Entry 5VX5 (X-ray diffraction, 1.28 A resolution); this record covers chain A.

Chain A:
Molecule: Outer capsid protein VP4
Organism: Rotavirus A
Reference sequence: Q2VE61 (Q2VE61_9REOV); residues 64-223 here correspond to UniProt positions 54-213 (UniProt number = residue number - 10)
Chain sequence (162 residues; each row starts with the number of its first residue):
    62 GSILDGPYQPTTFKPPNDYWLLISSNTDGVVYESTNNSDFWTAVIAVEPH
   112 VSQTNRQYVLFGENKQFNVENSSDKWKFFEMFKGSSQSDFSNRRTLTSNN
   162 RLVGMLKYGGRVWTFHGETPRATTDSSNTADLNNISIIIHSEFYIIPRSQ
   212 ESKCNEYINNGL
Disordered / not traced: 62
Construct notes: expression tag (62-63)
From the paper describing this entry:
  - binding site for beta-D-galactopyranose: Y169, G170, N216
  - binding site for N-acetylglucosamine: T185, R209, E212
  - binding site for alpha-L-fucopyranose: R209
  - specificity-determining residues: Y169

Summary:
The paper reports a binding site for beta-D-galactopyranose at Y169, G170 and N216; a binding site for
N-acetylglucosamine at T185, R209 and E212.
Chain A is Outer capsid protein VP4 (Rotavirus A); the structure, VP8* of a G2P[4] Human Rotavirus in complex
with LNFP1, was determined by X-ray diffraction together with 5VX4, 5VX8 and 5VX9 from the same study.
